Entry 3FG3 (X-ray diffraction, 1.90 A resolution); this record covers chain A.

== Chain A ==
Name: Allene oxide synthase-lipoxygenase protein
Organism: Plexaura homomalla
Notes: EC 1.13.11.40; fragment: Arachidonate 8R-lipoxygenase:
Reference sequence: O16025 (AOSL_PLEHO); aligned to UniProt positions 374-1066 over residues 374-1066
Sequence (696 residues; row label = number of the first residue in the row; note: 3 numbers in that range are skipped by the numbering (no residue carries them; nothing is unmodelled there)):
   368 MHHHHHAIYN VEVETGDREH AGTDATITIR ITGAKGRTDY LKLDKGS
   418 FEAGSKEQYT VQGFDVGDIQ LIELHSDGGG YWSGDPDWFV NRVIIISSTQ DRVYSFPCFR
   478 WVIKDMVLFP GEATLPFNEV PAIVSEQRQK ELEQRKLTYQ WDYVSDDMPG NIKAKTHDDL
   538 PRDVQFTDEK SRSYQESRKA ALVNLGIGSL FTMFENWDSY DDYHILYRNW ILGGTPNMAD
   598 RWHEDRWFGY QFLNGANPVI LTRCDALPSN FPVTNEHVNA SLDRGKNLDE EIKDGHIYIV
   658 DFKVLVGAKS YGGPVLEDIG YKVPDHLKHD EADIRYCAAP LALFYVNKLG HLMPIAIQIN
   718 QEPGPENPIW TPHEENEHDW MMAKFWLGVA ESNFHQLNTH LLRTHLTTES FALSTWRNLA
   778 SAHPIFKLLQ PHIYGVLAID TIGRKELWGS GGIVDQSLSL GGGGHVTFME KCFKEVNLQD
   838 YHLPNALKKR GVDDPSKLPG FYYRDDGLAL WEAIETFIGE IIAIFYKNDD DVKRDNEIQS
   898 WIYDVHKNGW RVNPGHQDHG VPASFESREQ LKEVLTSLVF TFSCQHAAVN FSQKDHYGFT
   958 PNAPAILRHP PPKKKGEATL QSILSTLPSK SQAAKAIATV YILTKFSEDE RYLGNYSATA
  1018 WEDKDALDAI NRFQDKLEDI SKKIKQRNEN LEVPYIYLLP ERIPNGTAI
Disordered / not traced: 368-371, 682-686
Differences from the reference sequence: expression tag (368-373); engineered mutation Gly413 (Asn416 in O16025), Ser414 (Asp417 in O16025), Trp805 (Ile in O16025)
Bound ions: Ca2+ site 1: His387, Gly389, Asp452, Asp454; Ca2+ site 2: Glu424 (shared with 1 residue of chain B); Fe2+: His757, His762, His943, Ile1066; Ca2+ site 3: Asn1028 (shared with 1 residue of chain B)
UniProt features mapped onto this chain:
  - binding site (Ca(2+)): His387, Gly389, Thr390, Asp391, Glu419, Asp452, Asp454
  - binding site (Fe cation): His757, His762, His943, Asn947, Ile1066

== Overview ==
The Fe2+ site is built by His757, His762, His943 and Ile1066. The Ca2+ site 1 is built by His387, Gly389,
Asp452 and Asp454. Curated annotation (UniProt) lists 7 Ca2+-binding residues and 5 Fe cation-binding
residues.
Chain A is Allene oxide synthase-lipoxygenase protein (Plexaura homomalla); the structure, Crystal structure
of Delta413-417:GS I805W LOX, was determined by X-ray diffraction, deposited together with 3FG1 and 3FG4.
